Entry 3CCM (X-ray diffraction, 2.55 A resolution); this record covers chains 3 and 0 of the 31 polymer chains in the assembly.

== Chain 3 ==
Protein: 50S ribosomal protein L44E
Organism: Haloarcula marismortui
UniProt: P32411 (RL44_HALMA); numbering as in UniProt (aligned over 1-92)
Sequence (92 residues; row label = number of the first residue in the row):
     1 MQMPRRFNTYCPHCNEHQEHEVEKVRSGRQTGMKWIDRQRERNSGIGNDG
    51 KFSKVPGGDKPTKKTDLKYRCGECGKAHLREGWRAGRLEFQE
Metal / ion sites: Cd2+: Cys11, Cys14, Cys71, Cys74; Sr2+ site 1: Arg42 (shared with U391(0) of chain 0); Sr2+ site 2: Gly45, Gly47, Asp49; Sr2+ site 3 near Asp59 (its only coordinating residue here)

== Chain 0 ==
Molecule: 23S ribosomal RNA
Organism: Haloarcula marismortui
Notes: engineered mutation(s): G2099A, G2611U
Sequence (2923 nucleotides; numbered 1 to 2923; the number before each row is that of its first residue):
     1 GUUGGCUACUAUGCCAGCUGGUGGAUUGCUCGGCUCAGGCGCUGAUGAAG
    51 GACGUGCCAAGCUGCGAUAAGCUGUGGGGAGCCGCACGGAGGCGAAGAAC
   101 CACAGAUUUCCGAAUGAGAAUCUCUCUAACAAUUGCUUCGCGCAAUGAGG
   151 AACCCCGAGAACUGAAACAUCUCAGUAUCGGGAGGAACAGAAAACGCAAC
   201 GUGAUGUCGUUAGUAACCGCGAGUGAACGCGAUACAGCCCAAACCGAAGC
   251 CCUCACGGGCAAUGUGGUGUCAGGGCUACCUCUCAUCAGCCGACCGUCUU
   301 CACGAAGUCUCUUGGAAUAGAGCGUGAUACAGGGUGACAACCCCGUACUG
   351 AAGACCAGUACGCUGUGCGGUAGUGCCAGAGUAGCGGGGGUUGGAUAUCC
   401 CUCGCGAAUAACGCAGGCAUCGACUGCGAAGGCUAAACACAACCUGAGAC
   451 CGAUAGUGAACAAGUAGUGUGAACGAACGCUGCAAAGUACCCUCAGAAGG
   501 GAGGCGAAAUAGAGCAUGAAAUCAGUUGGCGAUCGAGCGACAGGGCAUAC
   551 AAGGUCCCUUGACGAAUGACCGAGACGCGAGUCUCCAGUAAGACUCACGG
   601 GAAGCCGAUGUUCUGUCGUACGUUUUGAAAAACGAGCCAGGGAGUGUGUC
   651 UGUAUGGCAAGUCUAACCGGAGUAUCCGGGGAGGCACAGGGAAACCGACA
   701 UGGCCGCAGGGCUUUGCCCGAGGGCCGCCGUCUUCAAGGGCGGGGAGCCA
   751 UGUGGACACGACCCGAAUCCGGACGAUCUACGCAUGGACAAGAUGAAGCG
   801 UGCCGAAAGGCACGUGGAAGUCUGUUAGAGUUGGUGUCCUACAAUACCCU
   851 CUCGUGAUCUAUGUGUAGGGGUGAAAGGCCCAUCGAGUCCGGCAACAGCU
   901 GGUUCCAAUCGAAACAUGUCGAAGCAUGACCUCCGCCGAGGUAGUCUGUG
   951 AGGUAGAGCGACCGAUUGGUGUGUCCGCCUCCGAGAGGAGUCGGCACACC
  1001 UGUCAAACUCCAAACUUACAGACGCUGUUUGACGCGGGGAUUCCGGUGCG
  1051 CGGGGUAAGCCUGUGUACCAGGAGGGGAACAACCCAGAGAUAGGUUAAGG
  1101 UCCCCAAGUGUGGAUUAAGUGUAAUCCUCUGAAGGUGGUCUCGAGCCCUA
  1151 GACAGCCGGGAGGUGAGCUUAGAAGCAGCUACCCUCUAAGAAAAGCGUAA
  1201 CAGCUUACCGGCCGAGGUUUGAGGCGCCCAAAAUGAUCGGGACUCAAAUC
  1251 CACCACCGAGACCUGUCCGUACCACUCAUACUGGUAAUCGAGUAGAUUGG
  1301 CGCUCUAAUUGGAUGGAAGCAGGGGCGAGAGCUCCUGUGGACCGAUUAGU
  1351 GACGAAAAUCCUGGCCAUAGUAGCAGCGAUAGUCGGGUGAGAACCCCGAC
  1401 GGCCUAAUGGAUAAGGGUUCCUCAGCACUGCUGAUCAGCUGAGGGUUAGC
  1451 CGGUCCUAAGUCUCACCGCAACUCGACUGAGACGAAAUGGGAAACAGGUU
  1501 AAUAUUCCUGUGCCAUCAUGCAGUGAAAGUUGACGCCCUGGGGUCGAUCA
  1551 CGCCGGGCAUUCGCCCGGUCGAACCGUCCAACUCCGUGGAAGCCGUAAUG
  1601 GCAGGAAGCGGACGAACGGCGGCAUAGGGAAACGUGAUUCAACCUGGGGC
  1651 CCAUGAAAAGACGAGCAUGAUGUCCGUACCGAGAACCGACACAGGUGUCC
  1701 AUGGCGGCGAAAGCCAAGGCCUGUCGGGAGCAACCAACGUUAGGGAAUUC
  1751 GGCAAGUUAGUCCCGUACCUUCGGAAGAAGGGAUGCCUGCUCCGGAACGG
  1801 AGCAGGUCGCAGUGACUCGGAAGCUCGGACUGUCUAGUAACAACAUAGGU
  1851 GACCGCAAAUCCGCAAGGACUCGUACGGUCACUGAAUCCUGCCCAGUGCA
  1901 GGUAUCUGAACACCUCGUACAAGAGGACGAAGGACCUGUCAACGGCGGGG
  1951 GUAACUAUGACCCUCUUAAGGUAGCGUAGUACCUUGCCGCAUCAGUAGCG
  2001 GCUUGCAUGAAUGGAUUAACCAGAGCUUCACUGUCCCAACGUUGGGCCCG
  2051 GUGAACUGUACAUUCCAGUGCGGAGUCUGGAGACACCCAGGGGGAAGCAA
  2101 AGACCCUAUGGAGCUUUACUGCAGGCUGUCGCUGAGACGUGGUCGCCGAU
  2151 GUGCAGCAUAGGUAGGAGUCGUUACAGAGGUACCCGCGCUAGCGGGCCAC
  2201 CCAGACAACAGUGAAAUACUACCCGUCGGUGACUGCGACUCUCACUCCGG
  2251 GAGGAGGACACCGAUAGCCGGGCAGUUUGACUGGGGCGGUACGCGCUCGA
  2301 AAAGAUAUCGAGCGCGCCCUAUGGUCAUCUCAGCCGGGACAGAGACCCGG
  2351 CGAAGAGUGCAAGAGCAAAAGAUGACUUGACAGUGUUCUUCCCAACGAGG
  2401 AACGCUGACGCGAAAGCGUGGUCUAGCGAACCAAUUAGCCUGCUUGAUGC
  2451 GGGCAAUUGAUGACAGAAAAGCUACCCUAGGGAUAACAGAGUCGUCACUC
  2501 GCAAGAGCACAUAUCGACCGAGUGGCUUGCUACCUCGAUGUCGGUUCCCU
  2551 CCAUCCUGCCCGUGCAGAAGCGGGCAAGGGUGAGGUUGUUCGCCUAUUAA
  2601 AGGAGGUCGUUAGCUGGGUUUAGACCGUCGUGAGACAGGUCGGCUGCUAU
  2651 CUACUGGGUGUGUAAUGGUGUCUGACAAGAACGACCGUAUAGUACGAGAG
  2701 GAACUACGGUUGGUGGCCACUGGUGUACCGGUUGUUCGAGAGAGCACGUG
  2751 CCGGGUAGCCACGCCACACGGGGUAAGAGCUGAACGCAUCUAAGCUCGAA
  2801 ACCCACUUGGAAAAGAGACACCGCCGAGGUCCCGCGUACAAGACGCGGUC
  2851 GAUAGACUCGGGGUGUGCGCGUCGAGGUAACGAGACGUUAAGCCCACGAG
  2901 CACUAACAGACCAAAGCCAUCAU
Unresolved in the structure: 1-9, 126-127, 715, 971-998, 1560, 1952-1963, 2137-2236, 2339-2343, 2665-2666, 2915-2923
Modified / non-standard residues: 1MA (6-hydro-1-methyladenosine-5'-monophosphate) at position 628, OMU (o2'-methyluridine 5'-monophosphate) at position 2587, OMG (o2'-methylguanosine-5'-monophosphate) at position 2588, UR3 (3-methyluridine-5'-monophoshate) at position 2619, PSU (pseudouridine-5'-monophosphate) at position 2621
Metal / ion sites: Mg2+ site 1 near G28 (its only coordinating residue here); Na+ site 1: C40, G41, C443; Na+ site 2: G56, G61; Sr2+ site 1: C85, A86, C87 (shared with 1 residue of chain T); Sr2+ site 2: C85 (shared with 1 residue of chain T); Na+ site 3: U107, U108; Mg2+ site 2 near U115 (its only coordinating residue here); Na+ site 4: C130, U146; Na+ site 5: C141, G142; Sr2+ site 3: G147, A183 (shared with 1 residue of chain M); K+ site 1: C162, U163, U172; Mg2+ site 3: C162, U2276; 55 more Na+ sites not listed; 64 more Mg2+ sites not listed; 64 more Sr2+ sites not listed; 1 more K+ sites not listed

== How chain 3 and chain 0 interact ==
Contacting residue pairs (124; chain 3 residue first):
  Met1(3) - C2319(0)  hydrogen bond to the phosphate
  Met1(3) - U2320(0)  phosphate contact
  Met1(3) - A2380(0)  base contact
  Gln2(3) - U2320(0)  hydrogen bond to the phosphate
  Pro4(3) - U2320(0)  sugar contact
  Phe7(3) - U2378(0)  sugar contact
  Asn8(3) - U2378(0)  hydrogen bond to the phosphate
  Thr9(3) - G2379(0)  hydrogen bond to the phosphate
  Thr9(3) - C2381(0)  sugar contact
  Tyr10(3) - C2381(0)  sugar contact
  Tyr10(3) - A2382(0)  sugar contact
  Tyr10(3) - G2407(0)  hydrogen bond to the sugar
  Tyr10(3) - A2408(0)  sugar contact
  Pro12(3) - A2382(0)  sugar contact
  His13(3) - A2437(0)  sugar contact
  Asn15(3) - C735(0)  hydrogen bond to the base
  Asn15(3) - G2407(0)  hydrogen bond to the sugar
  Asn15(3) - A2408(0)  sugar contact
  Glu16(3) - A2408(0)  sugar contact
  His17(3) - G2379(0)  salt bridge to the phosphate
  His17(3) - A2408(0)  hydrogen bond to the sugar
  His17(3) - C2409(0)  hydrogen bond to the sugar
  Val25(3) - U2435(0)  sugar contact
  Arg26(3) - A2434(0)  sugar contact
  Ser27(3) - A2434(0)  sugar contact
  Gly28(3) - A2434(0)  hydrogen bond to the sugar
  Gly28(3) - U2435(0)  phosphate contact
  Arg29(3) - A1924(0)  phosphate contact
  Arg29(3) - G1925(0)  salt bridge to the phosphate
  Gln30(3) - A1924(0)  sugar contact
  Gln30(3) - A2433(0)  phosphate contact
  Gln30(3) - A2434(0)  phosphate contact
  Thr31(3) - G1923(0)  hydrogen bond to the sugar
  Thr31(3) - G2451(0)  hydrogen bond to the phosphate
  Met33(3) - A1922(0)  base contact
  Met33(3) - G1923(0)  sugar contact
  Met33(3) - C2450(0)  phosphate contact
  Met33(3) - G2451(0)  phosphate contact
  Lys34(3) - A2433(0)  phosphate contact
  Lys34(3) - A2434(0)  phosphate contact
  Lys34(3) - G2451(0)  salt bridge to the phosphate
  Lys34(3) - G2452(0)  phosphate contact
  Trp35(3) - C218(0)  phosphate contact
  Trp35(3) - C220(0)  base contact
  Trp35(3) - A395(0)  sugar contact
  Trp35(3) - U396(0)  phosphate contact
  Trp35(3) - G2451(0)  phosphate contact
  Trp35(3) - G2452(0)  hydrogen bond to the phosphate
  Ile36(3) - C2432(0)  phosphate contact
  Ile36(3) - A2433(0)  phosphate contact
  Arg38(3) - U396(0)  salt bridge to the phosphate
  Arg38(3) - G2451(0)  hydrogen bond to the sugar
  Gln39(3) - C218(0)  hydrogen bond to the phosphate
  Gln39(3) - G219(0)  hydrogen bond to the phosphate
  Arg42(3) - A395(0)  hydrogen bond to the phosphate
  Arg42(3) - U396(0)  salt bridge to the phosphate
  Asn43(3) - C218(0)  hydrogen bond to the phosphate
  Gly45(3) - G390(0)  phosphate contact
  Ile46(3) - G389(0)  phosphate contact
  Ile46(3) - G390(0)  hydrogen bond to the phosphate
  Gly47(3) - G2121(0)  hydrogen bond to the phosphate
  Gly47(3) - C2122(0)  hydrogen bond to the phosphate
  Asn48(3) - A169(0)  hydrogen bond to the sugar
  Asn48(3) - U170(0)  sugar contact
  Asn48(3) - U2120(0)  hydrogen bond to the sugar
  Asn48(3) - G2121(0)  phosphate contact
  Asn48(3) - A2468(0)  base contact
  Asp49(3) - U170(0)  sugar contact
  Gly50(3) - U170(0)  hydrogen bond to the sugar
  Gly50(3) - A2468(0)  hydrogen bond to the base
  Lys51(3) - G219(0)  phosphate contact
  Lys51(3) - C220(0)  salt bridge to the phosphate
  Lys51(3) - C2431(0)  hydrogen bond to the sugar
  Ser53(3) - U2120(0)  phosphate contact
  Ser53(3) - G2121(0)  hydrogen bond to the phosphate
  Ser53(3) - A2468(0)  base contact
  Lys54(3) - G219(0)  hydrogen bond to the sugar
  Lys54(3) - A2468(0)  salt bridge to the phosphate
  Gly58(3) - A2460(0)  sugar contact
  Gly58(3) - U2461(0)  phosphate contact
  Asp59(3) - A2460(0)  phosphate contact
  Asp59(3) - U2461(0)  hydrogen bond to the phosphate
  Lys60(3) - C2427(0)  hydrogen bond to the base
  Lys60(3) - G2428(0)  hydrogen bond to the base
  Lys60(3) - A2460(0)  hydrogen bond to the phosphate
  Lys60(3) - U2461(0)  phosphate contact
  Lys60(3) - G2462(0)  hydrogen bond to the base
  Pro61(3) - G2316(0)  sugar contact
  Pro61(3) - C2317(0)  phosphate contact
  Pro61(3) - G2462(0)  base contact
  Thr62(3) - C2317(0)  hydrogen bond to the phosphate
  Lys63(3) - G2459(0)  hydrogen bond to the phosphate
  Lys63(3) - A2460(0)  salt bridge to the phosphate
  Lys64(3) - G2428(0)  salt bridge to the phosphate
  Lys64(3) - U2458(0)  phosphate contact
  Lys64(3) - G2459(0)  hydrogen bond to the phosphate
  Thr65(3) - U2458(0)  sugar contact
  Asp66(3) - U2458(0)  sugar contact
  Lys68(3) - U2435(0)  hydrogen bond to the phosphate
  Lys68(3) - U2436(0)  salt bridge to the phosphate
  Arg70(3) - A2437(0)  salt bridge to the phosphate
  Lys76(3) - A2437(0)  phosphate contact
  Lys76(3) - G2438(0)  salt bridge to the phosphate
  Ala77(3) - U2436(0)  hydrogen bond to the sugar
  Ala77(3) - A2437(0)  hydrogen bond to the phosphate
  His78(3) - U2436(0)  sugar contact
  Leu79(3) - U2435(0)  base contact
  Leu79(3) - U2436(0)  sugar contact
  Leu79(3) - A2456(0)  base contact
  Leu79(3) - U2457(0)  sugar contact
  Arg80(3) - C2381(0)  hydrogen bond to the sugar
  Arg80(3) - A2382(0)  salt bridge to the phosphate
  Arg80(3) - U2457(0)  hydrogen bond to the sugar
  Glu81(3) - U2457(0)  phosphate contact
  Glu81(3) - U2458(0)  phosphate contact
  Gly82(3) - U2457(0)  hydrogen bond to the phosphate
  Gly82(3) - U2458(0)  hydrogen bond to the phosphate
  Arg84(3) - C2317(0)  salt bridge to the phosphate
  Arg84(3) - C2427(0)  salt bridge to the phosphate
  Arg84(3) - G2428(0)  salt bridge to the phosphate
  Ala85(3) - C2318(0)  phosphate contact
  Gly86(3) - C2318(0)  hydrogen bond to the phosphate
  Gln91(3) - U2320(0)  hydrogen bond to the sugar
  Gln91(3) - A2321(0)  hydrogen bond to the phosphate
Interface residues without a listed pair, chain 3 (62 interface residues in all): Met3, Gly32, Glu41, Trp83
Interface residues without a listed pair, chain 0 (53 interface residues in all): G2426

== Summary ==
62 residues of chain 3 face 53 of chain 0 across their interface; the contacts include 46 hydrogen bonds and
16 salt bridges. Among the polar pairs are Asn15(3)-C735(0), Gly50(3)-A2468(0) and Lys60(3)-C2427(0). G147(0)
and A183(0) form the Sr2+ site 3.
Here chain 3 is 50S ribosomal protein L44E and chain 0 is 23S ribosomal RNA, both from Haloarcula marismortui.
Entry 3CCM (Structure of Anisomycin resistant 50S Ribosomal Subunit: 23S rRNA mutation G2611U) was determined
by X-ray diffraction (same publication as 3CC2, 3CC4, 3CC7, 3CCE, 3CCJ, 3CCL and 6 further entries).
